Entry 8U2C (electron microscopy, 2.50 A resolution); this record covers chains I and K of the 10 polymer chains in the assembly.

# Chain I
Molecule: FAB heavy chain constant domain
Source organism: Homo sapiens
Notes: antibody fragment or engineered binder
Sequence (217 residues; each row starts with the number of its first residue):
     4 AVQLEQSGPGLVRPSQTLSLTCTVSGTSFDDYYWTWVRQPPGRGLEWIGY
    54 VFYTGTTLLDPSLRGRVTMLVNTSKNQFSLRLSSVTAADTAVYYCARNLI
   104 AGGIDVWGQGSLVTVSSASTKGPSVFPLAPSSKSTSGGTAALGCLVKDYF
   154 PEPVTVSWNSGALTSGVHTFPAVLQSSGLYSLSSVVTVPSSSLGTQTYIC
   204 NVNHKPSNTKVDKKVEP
Unresolved in the structure: 4-118, 136-142, 194-199
Disulfide bonds: Cys147-Cys203

# Chain K
Molecule: Fab light chain constant domain
Source organism: Homo sapiens
Notes: antibody fragment or engineered binder
Sequence (210 residues; each row starts with the number of its first residue):
    25 QMTQSPSSLSASVGDRVTITCRASQSVSSAVAWYQQKPGKAPKLLIYSAS
    75 SLYSGVPSRFSGSRSGTDYTLTISSLQPEDFATYYCQQDGWSLITFGQGT
   125 KVEIKRTVAAPSVFIFPPSDEQLKSGTASVVCLLNNFYPREAKVQWKVDN
   175 ALQSGNSQESVTEQDSKDSTYSLSSTLTLSKADYEKHKVYACEVTHQGLS
   225 SPVTKSFNRG
Unresolved in the structure: 25-128, 173-177, 211-214, 232-234
Disulfide bonds: Cys156-Cys216

# Interface between chain I and chain K
Contacting residue pairs (26):
  Phe129(I) - Gln146(K)
  Phe129(I) - Ser153(K)
  Leu131(I) - Phe140(K)  hydrophobic
  Leu131(I) - Pro141(K)
  Leu131(I) - Gln146(K)
  Leu131(I) - Ser153(K)
  Leu131(I) - Val155(K)  hydrophobic
  Ala144(I) - Phe140(K)
  Gly146(I) - Phe140(K)
  Leu148(I) - Val155(K)  hydrophobic
  Leu148(I) - Thr200(K)
  Lys150(I) - Gln182(K)
  Lys150(I) - Thr202(K)  hydrogen bond
  Asp151(I) - Gln182(K)  hydrogen bond
  Phe173(I) - Ser184(K)
  Phe173(I) - Thr186(K)
  Phe173(I) - Ser196(K)
  Phe173(I) - Leu197(K)
  Phe173(I) - Ser198(K)
  Pro174(I) - Ser184(K)  hydrogen bond (backbone-side chain)
  Pro174(I) - Val185(K)
  Pro174(I) - Thr186(K)
  Val176(I) - Glu183(K)
  Gln178(I) - Gln182(K)
  Ser184(I) - Gln182(K)  hydrogen bond
  Lys216(I) - Glu145(K)  salt bridge
Also at the interface, not in a pair above, chain I (18 interface residues in all): Ala132, Pro133, Ser134, Ser186, Lys217
Also at the interface, not in a pair above, chain K (19 interface residues in all): Phe138, Pro142, Glu187

# Overview
Chain I and chain K form an interface of 18 and 19 residues respectively, with 4 hydrogen bonds and 1 salt
bridge. Polar pairs include Lys216(I)-Glu145(K), Lys150(I)-Thr202(K) and Asp151(I)-Gln182(K).
Chain I is FAB heavy chain constant domain and chain K is Fab light chain constant domain, both from Homo
sapiens; the structure, Gaussian mixture model based single particle refinement - ABC transporter
(inhibitor-bound ABCG2 from EMPIAR-10374), was determined by electron microscopy (same publication as 8U26 and
8U28).
